8XOH - chains A and B of the 5 polymer chains in the assembly; structure by electron microscopy, 3.20 A resolution.

[Chain A]
Protein: Guanine nucleotide-binding protein G(q) subunit alpha-q
Organism: Homo sapiens
Amino-acid sequence (361 residues; each row starts with the number of its first residue; note: 26 numbers in that range are skipped by the numbering (no residue carries them; nothing is unmodelled there)):
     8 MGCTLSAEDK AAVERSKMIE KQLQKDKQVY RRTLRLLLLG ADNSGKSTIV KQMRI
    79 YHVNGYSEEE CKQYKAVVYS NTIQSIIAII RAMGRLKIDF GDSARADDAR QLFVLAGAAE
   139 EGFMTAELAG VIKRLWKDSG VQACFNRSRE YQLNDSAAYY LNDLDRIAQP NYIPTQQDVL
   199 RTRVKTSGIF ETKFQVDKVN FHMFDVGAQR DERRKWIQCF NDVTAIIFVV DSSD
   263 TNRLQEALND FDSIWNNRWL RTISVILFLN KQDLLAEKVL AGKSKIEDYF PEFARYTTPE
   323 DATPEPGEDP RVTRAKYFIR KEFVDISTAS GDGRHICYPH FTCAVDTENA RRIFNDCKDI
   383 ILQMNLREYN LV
Not modelled in the structure: 8-14, 79-203, 263

[Chain B]
Protein: Guanine nucleotide-binding protein G(I)/G(S)/G(T) subunit beta-1
Organism: Homo sapiens
UniProtKB: P62873 (GBB1_HUMAN); residues 2-340 here = UniProt positions 2-340
Amino-acid sequence (351 residues; numbered -10 to 340; the number before each row is that of its first residue; numbers below 1 keep their minus sign (Met-10 is residue -10)):
   -10 MHHHHHHGSL LQSELDQLRQ EAEQLKNQIR DARKACADAT LSQITNNIDP VGRIQMRTRR
    50 TLRGHLAKIY AMHWGTDSRL LVSASQDGKL IIWDSYTTNK VHAIPLRSSW VMTCAYAPSG
   110 NYVACGGLDN ICSIYNLKTR EGNVRVSREL AGHTGYLSCC RFLDDNQIVT SSGDTTCALW
   170 DIETGQQTTT FTGHTGDVMS LSLAPDTRLF VSGACDASAK LWDVREGMCR QTFTGHESDI
   230 NAICFFPNGN AFATGSDDAT CRLFDLRADQ ELMTYSHDNI ICGITSVSFS KSGRLLLAGY
   290 DDFNCNVWDA LKADRAGVLA GHDNRVSCLG VTDDGMAVAT GSWDSFLKIW N
Not modelled in the structure: -10 to 2
Differences from the reference sequence: initiating methionine (-10); expression tag (-9 to 1)
UniProt features mapped onto this chain:
  - modified residue: Ser2 (N-acetylserine), His266 (Phosphohistidine)

[How chain A and chain B interact]
Residue-residue contacts (61):
  Asp16(A) with Asn88(B)
  Val20(A) with Asn88(B)
  Arg22(A) with Val90(B), hydrogen bond (side chain-backbone); His91(B)
  Ser23(A) with Asn88(B); Lys89(B), hydrogen bond (side chain-backbone)
  Ile26(A) with Lys89(B); Val90(B); Ala92(B), hydrophobic
  Glu27(A) with Lys89(B), salt bridge
  Leu30(A) with Gly53(B); Leu55(B); Ile80(B), hydrophobic; Lys89(B)
  Asp33(A) with Lys78(B), salt bridge
  Lys34(A) with Leu55(B)
  Tyr37(A) with Leu55(B); Ala56(B)
  Thr204(A) with Asn119(B), hydrogen bond (backbone-side chain); His142(B), hydrogen bond (side chain-backbone); Thr143(B)
  Ser205(A) with Asp118(B); Asn119(B)
  Gly206(A) with Leu117(B); Asp118(B), hydrogen bond (backbone-backbone); Asn119(B)
  Ile207(A) with Trp99(B); Leu117(B), hydrogen bond (backbone-backbone)
  Phe222(A) with Trp99(B)
  Ala226(A) with Asn119(B), hydrogen bond (backbone-side chain)
  Gln227(A) with Leu117(B), hydrogen bond (side chain-backbone); Asn119(B), hydrogen bond; Gly144(B); Tyr145(B), hydrogen bond (side chain-backbone)
  Arg228(A) with Gly162(B); Thr184(B); Gly185(B); Asp186(B), salt bridge
  Arg232(A) with Cys204(B)
  Lys233(A) with Tyr145(B); Met188(B); Cys204(B); Asn230(B), hydrogen bond; Asp246(B), salt bridge
  Trp234(A) with Leu117(B), hydrophobic; Tyr145(B), hydrophobic
  Gln236(A) with Tyr59(B); Arg314(B), hydrogen bond; Trp332(B)
  Cys237(A) with Lys57(B), hydrogen bond (backbone-side chain); Tyr59(B), hydrogen bond; Gln75(B), hydrogen bond; Trp99(B); Met101(B), hydrophobic
  Phe238(A) with Trp99(B), hydrophobic; Leu117(B), hydrophobic
  Asn239(A) with Lys57(B), hydrogen bond (backbone-side chain); Trp332(B)
  Asp240(A) with Lys57(B), salt bridge
  Trp281(A) with Arg314(B); Trp332(B), hydrophobic
Also at the interface, not in a pair above, chain A (31 interface residues in all): Ala19, Glu230, Val241, Arg280
Also at the interface, not in a pair above, chain B (40 interface residues in all): Arg52, Asp76, Thr86, Thr87, Asp163, Thr164, Asp228, Asp290

[Overview]
The interface between chain A and chain B involves 31 residues on one side and 40 on the other; the contacts
include 16 hydrogen bonds and 5 salt bridges. Polar contacts include Glu27(A)-Lys89(B), Asp33(A)-Lys78(B) and
Arg228(A)-Asp186(B).
Here chain A is Guanine nucleotide-binding protein G(q) subunit alpha-q and chain B is Guanine
nucleotide-binding protein G(I)/G(S)/G(T) subunit beta-1, both from Homo sapiens. Entry 8XOH (Cryo-EM
structure of GPR30-Gq complex structure in the presence of E2) was determined by electron microscopy together
with 8XOF, 8XOG, 8XOI and 8XOJ from the same study.
